3R7B - chains D and F of the 5 polymer chains in the assembly; structure by X-ray diffraction, 1.80 A resolution.

[Chain D]
Protein: Caspase-2 subunit p12
From: Homo sapiens
Notes: EC 3.4.22.55
UniProtKB: P42575 (CASP2_HUMAN); residue numbers follow UniProt; this construct covers 349-452
Sequence (112 residues; each row starts with the number of its first residue):
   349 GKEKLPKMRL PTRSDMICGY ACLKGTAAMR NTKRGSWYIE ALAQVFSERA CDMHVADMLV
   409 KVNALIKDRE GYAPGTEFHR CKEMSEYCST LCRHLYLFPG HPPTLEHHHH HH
Disordered / not traced: 349-355, 452-460
Construct notes: expression tag (453-460)
What the authors report for this chain:
  - binding site for Peptide Inhibitor (ACE)DVAD-CHO (chain F): Thr380
  - mutagenesis - T380A, Y420A: decreased catalytic activity on Ac-VDVAD-AFC
  - mutagenesis - T380A/Y420A: abolished catalytic activity on pentapeptide substrate

[Chain F]
Protein: Peptide Inhibitor (ACE)DVAD-CHO
Sequence (5 residues; each row starts with the number of its first residue):
   402 XDVAD
Modified positions: ACE (acetyl group) at position 402; Asp406 (aspartic aldehyde; ASA)

[How chain D and chain F interact]
Contacting residue pairs (20):
  Ala375(D) with Ala405(F), hydrophobic
  Ala376(D) with Val404(F); Ala405(F); Asp406(F), hydrogen bond (backbone-backbone)
  Met377(D) with Val404(F)
  Arg378(D) with ACE_402(F); Asp403(F); Val404(F), hydrogen bond (backbone-backbone); Ala405(F); Asp406(F)
  Asn379(D) with ACE_402(F); Asp403(F), hydrogen bond
  Thr380(D) with ACE_402(F), hydrogen bond (backbone-backbone)
  Ser384(D) with Asp406(F)
  Trp385(D) with Asp403(F), hydrogen bond
  Gly419(D) with Asp403(F)
  Tyr420(D) with ACE_402(F); Asp403(F), hydrogen bond (backbone-side chain)
  Ala421(D) with Asp403(F)
  Phe426(D) with Ala405(F), hydrophobic
Also at the interface, not in a pair above, chain D (14 interface residues in all): Arg417, Glu418

[In short]
14 residues of chain D and 5 residues of chain F are in contact, with 6 hydrogen bonds. Polar pairs include
Asn379(D)-Asp403(F), Trp385(D)-Asp403(F) and Tyr420(D)-Asp403(F). The paper reports a binding site for Peptide
Inhibitor (ACE)DVAD-CHO (chain F) at Thr380(D); T380A and Y420A of chain D reduce catalytic activity on
Ac-VDVAD-AFC.
Here chain D is Caspase-2 subunit p12 (Homo sapiens) and chain F is Peptide Inhibitor (ACE)DVAD-CHO. Entry
3R7B (Caspase-2 bound to one copy of Ac-DVAD-CHO) was determined by X-ray diffraction (same publication as
3R5J, 3R6G, 3R6L, 3R7N and 3R7S).
